Entry 4NFL (X-ray diffraction, 1.38 A resolution); this record covers chain A.

Chain A:
Protein: 5'(3')-deoxyribonucleotidase, mitochondrial
Organism: Homo sapiens
Notes: EC 3.1.3.-
UniProtKB: Q9NPB1 (NT5M_HUMAN); numbering as in UniProt (aligned over 32-227)
Sequence (201 residues; each row starts with the number of its first residue):
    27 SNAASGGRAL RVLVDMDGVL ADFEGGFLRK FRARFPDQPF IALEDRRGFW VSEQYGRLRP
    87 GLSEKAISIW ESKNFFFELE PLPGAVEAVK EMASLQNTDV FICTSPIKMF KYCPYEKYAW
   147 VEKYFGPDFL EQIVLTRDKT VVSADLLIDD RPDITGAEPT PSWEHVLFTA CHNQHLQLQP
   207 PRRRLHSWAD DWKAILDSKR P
Differences from the reference sequence: expression tag (27-31)
Bound ions: Mg2+: Asp-41, Asp-43, Asp-176 (together with phosphate ion)
Residues lining bound ligands: NPB-T (2JW; 1-{2-deoxy-3,5-O-[(4-nitrophenyl)(phosphono)methylidene]-beta-D-threo-pentofuranosyl}-5-methylpyrimidine-2,4(1H,3H)-dione): Asp-43, Phe-49, Phe-75, Trp-76, Val-77, Ser-78, Trp-96, Ser-131, Pro-132, Ile-133, Lys-134, Arg-163, Asp-176, Arg-177
Swiss-Prot annotation at these positions:
  - active site: Asp-41 (Nucleophile), Asp-43 (Proton donor)
  - binding site (Mg(2+)): Asp-41, Asp-43, Asp-176
  - binding site (substrate): Asp-43, Phe-49, Phe-75, Trp-76, Val-77, Trp-96, Thr-130, Lys-165

Overview:
Chain A binds NPB-T. Asp-41, Asp-43 and Asp-176 form the Mg2+ site. From UniProt: active-site residues Asp-41
and Asp-43, 3 Mg2+-binding residues and 8 substrate-binding residues.
Chain A is 5'(3')-deoxyribonucleotidase, mitochondrial (Homo sapiens); the structure, Crystal structure of
human mitochondrial 5'(3')-deoxyribonucleotidase in complex with the inhibitor NPB-T, was determined by X-ray
diffraction, deposited together with 4L6C.
